Entry 2DD5 (X-ray diffraction, 2.00 A resolution); this record covers chains B and D of the 12 polymer chains in the assembly.

[Chain B]
Protein: Thiocyanate hydrolase beta subunit
Source organism: Thiobacillus thioparus
Notes: EC 3.5.5.8
UniProtKB: O66186 (SCNB_THITI); residues 2-157 here correspond to UniProt positions 1-156 (UniProt number = residue number - 1)
Chain sequence (157 residues; row label = number of the first residue in the row):
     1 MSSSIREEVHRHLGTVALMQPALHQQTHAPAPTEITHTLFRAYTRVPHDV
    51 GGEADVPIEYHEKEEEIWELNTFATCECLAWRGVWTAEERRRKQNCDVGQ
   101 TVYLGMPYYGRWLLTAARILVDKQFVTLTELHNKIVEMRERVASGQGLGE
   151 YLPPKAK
Unresolved in the structure: 1-2, 155-157
Differences from the reference sequence: initiating methionine (1)

[Chain D]
Protein: Thiocyanate hydrolase alpha subunit
Source organism: Thiobacillus thioparus
Notes: EC 3.5.5.8
UniProtKB: O66187 (SCNA_THITI); residues 2-126 here correspond to UniProt positions 1-125 (UniProt number = residue number - 1)
Chain sequence (126 residues; each row starts with the number of its first residue):
     1 MSDSHHKPVWDRTHHAKMATGIGDPQCFKGMAGKSKFNVGDRVRIKDLPD
    51 LFYTRTMTYTRGATGTIVRLVYESPAAEDEAFGNEENVEWFYSIVFAQKD
   101 LWPEYSDTFANDTLETEIPERYLEKA
Unresolved in the structure: 1-7
Differences from the reference sequence: initiating methionine (1)

[Interface between chain B and chain D]
Residue-residue contacts (16):
  Ile-5(B) / Arg-61(D)
  Ile-5(B) / Gly-62(D)
  Arg-6(B) / Tyr-59(D)  hydrogen bond (side chain-backbone)
  Arg-6(B) / Thr-60(D)
  Arg-6(B) / Arg-61(D)  hydrogen bond (side chain-backbone)
  Arg-6(B) / Gly-62(D)
  Arg-6(B) / Ala-63(D)
  Arg-6(B) / Asp-100(D)
  Arg-6(B) / Leu-101(D)  hydrogen bond (side chain-backbone)
  Val-9(B) / Thr-58(D)
  Val-9(B) / Arg-61(D)
  His-10(B) / Leu-101(D)  hydrogen bond (side chain-backbone)
  His-10(B) / Pro-103(D)
  His-12(B) / Thr-58(D)
  Glu-59(B) / Pro-103(D)
  Glu-59(B) / Glu-104(D)
Also at the interface, not in a pair above, chain B (7 interface residues in all): Leu-13
Also at the interface, not in a pair above, chain D (12 interface residues in all): Asp-47, Trp-102

[In short]
7 residues of chain B and 12 residues of chain D are in contact; the contacts include 4 hydrogen bonds. Polar
pairs include Arg-6(B)/Tyr-59(D), Arg-6(B)/Arg-61(D) and Arg-6(B)/Leu-101(D).
Chain B is Thiocyanate hydrolase beta subunit and chain D is Thiocyanate hydrolase alpha subunit, both from
Thiobacillus thioparus; the structure, Thiocyanate hydrolase (SCNase) from Thiobacillus thioparus native
holo-enzyme, was determined by X-ray diffraction (same publication as 2DD4).
